Entry 4V2L (X-ray diffraction, 1.65 A resolution); this record covers chains A and B.

[Chain A (and B)]
Protein: Thioredoxin
Source organism: Litopenaeus vannamei
Notes: EC 1.8.1.9; chain B of this document is another copy of the same molecule, construct and numbering; everything in this record applies to it too
UniProtKB: B1PWB9 (B1PWB9_LITVA); numbering as in UniProt (aligned over 1-105)
Sequence (105 residues; row label = number of the first residue in the row):
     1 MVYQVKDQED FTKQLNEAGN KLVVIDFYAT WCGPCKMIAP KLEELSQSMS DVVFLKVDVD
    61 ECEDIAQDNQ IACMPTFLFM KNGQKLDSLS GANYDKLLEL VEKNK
Sequence notes: engineered mutation F11 (Ser in B1PWB9)
Disulfide bonds: C32-C35
From the paper describing this entry:
  - self-association interface (contacts with another copy of this molecule); pairs are residue here / residue on that copy: C73-C73 (disulfide), T30, W31, C32, V59, A66, I71, M74
  - conformationally variable residues: C73
  - catalytic residues: C32, C35 (citing earlier work)
  - self-association interface (contacts with another copy of this molecule): G33, P34, K36, D60, E63, Q67, Q70, A72 (citing earlier work)

[Interface between chain A and chain B]
Residue-residue contacts (27; chain A residue first):
  T30(A) with E63(B), hydrogen bond; Q67(B)
  W31(A) with V59(B), hydrophobic; E63(B); A66(B), hydrophobic; Q67(B); I71(B)
  G33(A) with Q70(B)
  P34(A) with Q70(B)
  K36(A) with Q67(B), hydrogen bond
  V59(A) with W31(B), hydrophobic
  D60(A) with D60(B); E63(B)
  E63(A) with T30(B), hydrogen bond; W31(B); D60(B)
  A66(A) with W31(B), hydrophobic
  Q67(A) with T30(B); W31(B); K36(B)
  I71(A) with W31(B)
  A72(A) with C73(B); M74(B), hydrogen bond (backbone-backbone)
  C73(A) with A72(B); C73(B), disulfide
  M74(A) with A72(B), hydrogen bond (backbone-backbone)
  S90(A) with C73(B)
Also at the interface, not in a pair above, chain A (16 interface residues in all): C32
Also at the interface, not in a pair above, chain B (15 interface residues in all): C32, P34
Disulfides between the chains: C73(A)-C73(B)

[Summary]
Chain A and chain B form an interface of 16 and 15 residues respectively, with 1 disulfide bond and 5 hydrogen
bonds. Polar pairs include T30(A)-E63(B), K36(A)-Q67(B) and A72(A)-M74(B). The paper reports catalytic
residues C32(A) and C35(A); conformational variability at C73(A).
Both chains are Thioredoxin (Litopenaeus vannamei). Entry 4V2L (Crystallographic structure of thioredoxin from
Litopenaeus vannamei: Radiation damage effect at 3.4 MGy, focused in disulfide ...) was determined by X-ray
diffraction, deposited together with 4V2M and 4V2N.
